7WCM - chains A and N of the 5 polymer chains in the assembly; structure by electron microscopy, 2.33 A resolution.

Chain A:
Protein: Guanine nucleotide-binding protein G(s) subunit alpha isoforms short
From: Homo sapiens
UniProt: P63092 (GNAS2_HUMAN); residue numbers follow UniProt; this construct covers 1-394
Sequence (394 residues; each row starts with the number of its first residue):
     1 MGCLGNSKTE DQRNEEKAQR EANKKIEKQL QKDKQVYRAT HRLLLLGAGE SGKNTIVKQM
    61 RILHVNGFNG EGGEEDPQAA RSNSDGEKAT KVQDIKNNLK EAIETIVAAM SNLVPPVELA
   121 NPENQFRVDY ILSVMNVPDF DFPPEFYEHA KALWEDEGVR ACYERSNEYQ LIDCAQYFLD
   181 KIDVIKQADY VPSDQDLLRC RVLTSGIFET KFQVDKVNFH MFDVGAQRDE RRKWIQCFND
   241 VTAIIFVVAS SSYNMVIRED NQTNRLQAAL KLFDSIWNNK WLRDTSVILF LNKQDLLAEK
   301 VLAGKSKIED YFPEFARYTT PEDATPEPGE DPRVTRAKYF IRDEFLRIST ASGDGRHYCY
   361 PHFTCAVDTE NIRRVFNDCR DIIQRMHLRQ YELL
Unresolved in the structure: 1-8, 61-204, 255-261
Differences from the reference sequence: engineered mutation N54 (Ser in P63092), A226 (Gly in P63092), A268 (Glu in P63092), K271 (Asn in P63092), D274 (Lys in P63092), K280 (Arg in P63092), D284 (Thr in P63092), T285 (Ile in P63092)

Chain N:
Protein: Nb35
From: Lama glama
Sequence (138 residues; numbered 1 to 138; the number before each row is that of its first residue):
     1 QVQLQESGGG LVQPGGSLRL SCAASGFTFS NYKMNWVRQA PGKGLEWVSD ISQSGASISY
    61 TGSVKGRFTI SRDNAKNTLY LQMNSLKPED TAVYYCARCP APFTRDCFDV TSTTYAYRGQ
   121 GTQVTVSSHH HHHHEPEA
Unresolved in the structure: 130-138
Disulfides: C22-C96

How chain A and chain N interact:
Contacting residue pairs - 32 pairs, chain A then chain N:
  R228(A) - T114(N)
  D229(A) - D109(N)
  D229(A) - S112(N)
  D229(A) - T113(N)  hydrogen bond (side chain-backbone)
  E230(A) - D109(N)
  E230(A) - S112(N)
  E230(A) - T113(N)
  E230(A) - T114(N)
  E230(A) - Y115(N)
  R231(A) - D109(N)  hydrogen bond (backbone-side chain)
  R232(A) - P100(N)
  R232(A) - F108(N)
  R232(A) - D109(N)  salt bridge
  R232(A) - Y115(N)
  Q262(A) - L45(N)  hydrogen bond (side chain-backbone)
  Q262(A) - E46(N)
  T263(A) - K43(N)  hydrogen bond
  N264(A) - E46(N)
  Q267(A) - T61(N)
  K271(A) - W47(N)
  S275(A) - D106(N)
  S275(A) - C107(N)  hydrogen bond (side chain-backbone)
  S275(A) - F108(N)
  N278(A) - R105(N)
  N278(A) - D106(N)
  N279(A) - D106(N)
  N279(A) - F108(N)
  D310(A) - S63(N)
  Y311(A) - G62(N)
  P313(A) - G62(N)
  E314(A) - K65(N)
  S352(A) - R105(N)  hydrogen bond
Interface residues without a listed pair, chain A (20 interface residues in all): I235, I276
Interface residues without a listed pair, chain N (22 interface residues in all): G44, D50, S59, Y117

Summary:
20 residues of chain A and 22 residues of chain N are in contact; the contacts include 6 hydrogen bonds and 1
salt bridge. Among the polar pairs are R232(A)-D109(N), D229(A)-T113(N) and R231(A)-D109(N).
Here chain A is Guanine nucleotide-binding protein G(s) subunit alpha isoforms short (Homo sapiens) and chain
N is Nb35 (Lama glama). Entry 7WCM (Cryo-EM structure of GPR119-Gs Complex with small molecule agonist
MBX-2982) was determined by electron microscopy, deposited together with 7WCN.
